Entry 8YVE (electron microscopy, 2.30 A resolution); this record covers chains N and R of the 10 polymer chains in the assembly.

== Chain N (and R) ==
Molecule: Major carboxysome shell protein CsoS1A
Organism: Halothiobacillus neapolitanus
Notes: chain R of this document is another copy of the same molecule, construct and numbering; everything in this record applies to it too
Reference sequence: P45689 (CSOSA_HALNC); residue numbers follow UniProt; this construct covers 1-98
Sequence (98 residues; numbered 1 to 98; the number before each row is that of its first residue):
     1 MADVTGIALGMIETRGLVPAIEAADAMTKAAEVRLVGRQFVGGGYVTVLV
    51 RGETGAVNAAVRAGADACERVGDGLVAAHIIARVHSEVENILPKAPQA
Disordered / not traced: 1-5, 98

== Chain N / chain R interface ==
Residue-residue contacts (52; chain N residue first):
  Leu9(N) - Ile21(R)  hydrophobic
  Met11(N) - Val18(R)  hydrophobic
  Met11(N) - Ile21(R)  hydrophobic
  Glu13(N) - Gly16(R)
  Glu13(N) - Leu17(R)  hydrogen bond (side chain-backbone)
  Glu13(N) - Val18(R)  hydrogen bond (side chain-backbone)
  Glu13(N) - Pro19(R)
  Arg15(N) - Asp73(R)  salt bridge
  Gln39(N) - Leu17(R)
  Gln39(N) - Phe40(R)
  Val41(N) - Leu17(R)  hydrophobic
  Val41(N) - Phe40(R)
  Val41(N) - Val46(R)  hydrophobic
  Gly42(N) - Gly43(R)
  Gly42(N) - Gly44(R)
  Gly43(N) - Gly43(R)
  Gly43(N) - Gly44(R)
  Tyr45(N) - Arg15(R)
  Tyr45(N) - Gly16(R)
  Tyr45(N) - Gly44(R)
  Tyr45(N) - Asp73(R)  hydrogen bond
  Thr47(N) - Leu17(R)
  Thr47(N) - Val18(R)
  Val76(N) - Gly72(R)
  Val76(N) - Asp73(R)
  Ala77(N) - Val18(R)  hydrophobic
  Ala77(N) - Gly72(R)
  His79(N) - Val18(R)
  His79(N) - Glu22(R)  salt bridge
  His79(N) - Val71(R)
  Ile81(N) - Glu22(R)
  Ile81(N) - Asp25(R)
  Ile81(N) - Lys29(R)
  Arg83(N) - Lys29(R)  hydrogen bond (backbone-side chain)
  Val84(N) - Asp25(R)
  His85(N) - Asp25(R)  hydrogen bond (backbone-side chain)
  His85(N) - Thr28(R)
  His85(N) - Lys29(R)
  Glu87(N) - Val33(R)
  Glu87(N) - Arg34(R)
  Glu87(N) - Leu35(R)  hydrogen bond (side chain-backbone)
  Val88(N) - Ala24(R)
  Val88(N) - Asp25(R)
  Val88(N) - Thr28(R)
  Asn90(N) - Pro96(R)
  Asn90(N) - Gln97(R)  hydrogen bond (backbone-side chain)
  Ile91(N) - Leu35(R)  hydrophobic
  Ile91(N) - Arg38(R)  hydrogen bond (backbone-side chain)
  Ile91(N) - Pro96(R)  hydrophobic
  Ile91(N) - Gln97(R)
  Leu92(N) - Ile21(R)  hydrophobic
  Leu92(N) - Gln97(R)
Interface residues without a listed pair, chain N (25 interface residues in all): Ile12, Leu49, Pro93
Interface residues without a listed pair, chain R (25 interface residues in all): Val48

== In short ==
Chain N and chain R each contribute 25 residues to their interface, with 8 hydrogen bonds and 2 salt bridges.
Polar pairs include Arg15(N)-Asp73(R), His79(N)-Glu22(R) and Glu13(N)-Leu17(R).
Both chains are Major carboxysome shell protein CsoS1A (Halothiobacillus neapolitanus). Entry 8YVE (cryo-EM
structure of carboxysomal midi-shell: icosahedral assembly from CsoS4A/4B/1A/1B/1C/1D and CsoS2 C-terminal
co-expression (T = 9)) was determined by electron microscopy (same publication as 8YVF, 8YVI and 9F0H).
